PDB entry 4F41 | X-ray diffraction, 2.50 A resolution | chains A and C

== Chain A ==
Molecule: Protelomerase
Source organism: Agrobacterium tumefaciens
UniProtKB: Q7CWV1 (Q7CWV1_AGRT5); residues 102-421 here = UniProt positions 102-421
Amino-acid sequence (320 residues; each row starts with the number of its first residue):
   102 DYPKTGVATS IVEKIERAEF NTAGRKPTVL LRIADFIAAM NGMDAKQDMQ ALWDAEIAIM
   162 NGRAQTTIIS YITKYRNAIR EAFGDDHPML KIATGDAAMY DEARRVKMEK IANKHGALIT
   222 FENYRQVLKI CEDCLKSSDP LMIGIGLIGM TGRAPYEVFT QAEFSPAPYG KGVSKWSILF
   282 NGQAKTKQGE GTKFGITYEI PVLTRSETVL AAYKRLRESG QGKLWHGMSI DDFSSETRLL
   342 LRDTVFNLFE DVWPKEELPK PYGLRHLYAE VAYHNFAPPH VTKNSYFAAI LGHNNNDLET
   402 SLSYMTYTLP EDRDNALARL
Unresolved in the structure: 102
Sequence notes: engineered mutation Ala255 (Arg in Q7CWV1)

== Chain C ==
Molecule: DNA hairpin
Sequence (32 nucleotides; row label = number of the first residue in the row):
     1 CATAATAACA ATATCTTGAT ATTGTTATTA TG

== Chain A / chain C interface ==
Residue-residue contacts (95; chain A residue first):
  Ala119(A) - DA7(C)  phosphate contact
  Asn122(A) - DT6(C)  phosphate contact
  Asn122(A) - DA7(C)  phosphate contact
  Thr123(A) - DA30(C)  phosphate contact
  Thr123(A) - DT31(C)  sugar contact
  Ala124(A) - DA5(C)  base contact
  Ala124(A) - DT6(C)  sugar contact
  Ala124(A) - DT29(C)  base contact
  Ala124(A) - DA30(C)  sugar contact
  Gly125(A) - DA5(C)  base contact
  Gly125(A) - DT6(C)  base contact
  Gly125(A) - DT28(C)  base contact
  Gly125(A) - DT29(C)  hydrogen bond to the base
  Arg126(A) - DT6(C)  hydrogen bond to the base
  Arg126(A) - DA7(C)  base contact
  Arg126(A) - DA8(C)  sugar contact
  Arg126(A) - DA27(C)  hydrogen bond to the base
  Arg126(A) - DT28(C)  hydrogen bond to the sugar
  Lys127(A) - DA7(C)  phosphate contact
  Lys127(A) - DA8(C)  sugar contact
  Lys127(A) - DT29(C)  phosphate contact
  Lys127(A) - DA30(C)  salt bridge to the phosphate
  Pro128(A) - DA7(C)  phosphate contact
  Pro128(A) - DA8(C)  phosphate contact
  Thr129(A) - DA8(C)  hydrogen bond to the phosphate
  Val130(A) - DA8(C)  hydrogen bond to the phosphate
  Val130(A) - DC9(C)  phosphate contact
  Leu131(A) - DA8(C)  hydrogen bond to the phosphate
  Arg164(A) - DC9(C)  salt bridge to the phosphate
  Arg164(A) - DA10(C)  phosphate contact
  Ala165(A) - DA10(C)  hydrogen bond to the phosphate
  Ala165(A) - DA11(C)  phosphate contact
  Thr167(A) - DA10(C)  sugar contact
  Thr167(A) - DA11(C)  hydrogen bond to the phosphate
  Thr167(A) - DT12(C)  base contact
  Thr168(A) - DC9(C)  sugar contact
  Thr168(A) - DA10(C)  hydrogen bond to the phosphate
  Ile170(A) - DT20(C)  base contact
  Ser171(A) - DA11(C)  hydrogen bond to the base
  Tyr172(A) - DA8(C)  sugar contact
  Tyr172(A) - DC9(C)  hydrogen bond to the phosphate
  Thr174(A) - DT20(C)  hydrogen bond to the phosphate
  Arg177(A) - DA19(C)  salt bridge to the phosphate
  Arg177(A) - DT20(C)  salt bridge to the phosphate
  Asn178(A) - DA21(C)  hydrogen bond to the phosphate
  Thr195(A) - DA19(C)  hydrogen bond to the phosphate
  Tyr201(A) - DA19(C)  hydrogen bond to the phosphate
  Arg205(A) - DT17(C)  hydrogen bond to the base
  Arg205(A) - DG18(C)  hydrogen bond to the base
  Lys208(A) - DT14(C)  hydrogen bond to the base
  Lys211(A) - DT12(C)  salt bridge to the phosphate
  Ala255(A) - DT23(C)  phosphate contact
  Pro256(A) - DT23(C)  phosphate contact
  Tyr257(A) - DT22(C)  phosphate contact
  Tyr257(A) - DT23(C)  hydrogen bond to the phosphate
  Ala285(A) - DT22(C)  phosphate contact
  Lys286(A) - DA13(C)  hydrogen bond to the sugar
  Lys286(A) - DT14(C)  hydrogen bond to the phosphate
  Lys286(A) - DC15(C)  sugar contact
  Lys286(A) - DA21(C)  base contact
  Lys286(A) - DT22(C)  hydrogen bond to the phosphate
  Thr287(A) - DC15(C)  sugar contact
  Lys288(A) - DT14(C)  hydrogen bond to the base
  Lys288(A) - DC15(C)  hydrogen bond to the sugar
  Lys288(A) - DT20(C)  sugar contact
  Lys288(A) - DA21(C)  sugar contact
  Gly290(A) - DT16(C)  phosphate contact
  Thr293(A) - DC15(C)  sugar contact
  Ile331(A) - DT22(C)  sugar contact
  Ile331(A) - DT23(C)  base contact
  Ser335(A) - DT23(C)  base contact
  Arg339(A) - DT23(C)  salt bridge to the phosphate
  Arg339(A) - DG24(C)  base contact
  Leu340(A) - DT25(C)  base contact
  Arg343(A) - DT25(C)  salt bridge to the phosphate
  Arg343(A) - DT26(C)  base contact
  Phe347(A) - DT25(C)  phosphate contact
  Lys361(A) - DG24(C)  phosphate contact
  Lys361(A) - DT25(C)  phosphate contact
  Pro362(A) - DG24(C)  phosphate contact
  Tyr363(A) - DA13(C)  phosphate contact
  Tyr363(A) - DT23(C)  phosphate contact
  Tyr363(A) - DG24(C)  hydrogen bond to the phosphate
  His367(A) - DA13(C)  salt bridge to the phosphate
  Gly393(A) - DC15(C)  phosphate contact
  His394(A) - DC15(C)  phosphate contact
  Asn395(A) - DC15(C)  hydrogen bond to the phosphate
  Asn395(A) - DT16(C)  hydrogen bond to the phosphate
  Asp398(A) - DT16(C)  base contact
  Glu400(A) - DT16(C)  base contact
  Thr401(A) - DA13(C)  phosphate contact
  Thr401(A) - DT14(C)  sugar contact
  Ser404(A) - DA13(C)  phosphate contact
  Tyr405(A) - DA13(C)  hydrogen bond to the phosphate
  Tyr405(A) - DT14(C)  phosphate contact
Interface residues without a listed pair, chain A (57 interface residues in all): Lys175, Arg181, Gly196, Lys215
Interface residues without a listed pair, chain C (28 interface residues in all): DA4

== Summary ==
57 residues of chain A and 28 residues of chain C are in contact, with 29 hydrogen bonds and 8 salt bridges.
Among the polar pairs are Gly125(A)-DT29(C), Arg126(A)-DT6(C) and Arg126(A)-DA27(C).
Chain A is Protelomerase (Agrobacterium tumefaciens) and chain C is DNA hairpin; the structure, Protelomerase
TelA mutant R255A complexed with CTTG hairpin DNA, was determined by X-ray diffraction together with 4F43 from
the same study.
